1LKQ - chains A and B; structure by solution NMR.

== Chain A ==
Name: Insulin
UniProt: P01308 (INS_HUMAN); residues 1-21 here correspond to UniProt positions 90-110 (UniProt number = residue number + 89)
Amino-acid sequence (21 residues; each row starts with the number of its first residue):
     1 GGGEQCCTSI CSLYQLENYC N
Differences from the reference sequence: engineered mutation G2 (Ile91 in P01308), G3 (Val92 in P01308)
Disulfide bonds: C6-C11

== Chain B ==
Name: Insulin
UniProt: P01308 (INS_HUMAN); residues 1-30 here correspond to UniProt positions 25-54 (UniProt number = residue number + 24)
Amino-acid sequence (30 residues; row label = number of the first residue in the row):
     1 FVNQHLCGSD LVEALYLVCG ERGFFYTKPT
Differences from the reference sequence: engineered mutation D10 (His34 in P01308), K28 (Pro52 in P01308), P29 (Lys53 in P01308)

== Chain A / chain B interface ==
Contacting residue pairs (28):
  G1(A) - T30(B)
  E4(A) - C7(B)
  E4(A) - G8(B)
  E4(A) - L11(B)
  E4(A) - T30(B)
  C6(A) - H5(B)
  C6(A) - L6(B)
  C6(A) - L11(B)
  C7(A) - H5(B)
  C7(A) - L6(B)
  C7(A) - C7(B)  disulfide
  I10(A) - Q4(B)
  L13(A) - F1(B)
  L13(A) - V18(B)
  L16(A) - A14(B)
  L16(A) - L15(B)
  L16(A) - V18(B)
  E17(A) - V18(B)
  E17(A) - R22(B)
  Y19(A) - L15(B)
  Y19(A) - F24(B)
  Y19(A) - F25(B)
  C20(A) - V18(B)
  C20(A) - C19(B)  disulfide
  C20(A) - F24(B)
  N21(A) - R22(B)
  N21(A) - F24(B)
  N21(A) - F25(B)
Interface residues without a listed pair, chain A (14 interface residues in all): Q5, S9, S12
Interface residues without a listed pair, chain B (16 interface residues in all): G23
Disulfides between the chains: C7(A)-C7(B), C20(A)-C19(B)

== Summary ==
14 residues of chain A face 16 of chain B across their interface, with 2 disulfide bonds.
Here chain A is Insulin and chain B is Insulin. Entry 1LKQ (NMR structure of human insulin mutant ile-A2-gly,
val-A3-gly, his-B10-asp, pro-B28-lys, lys-B29-pro, 20 structures) was determined by solution NMR.
